Entry 8KFV (X-ray diffraction, 2.19 A resolution); this record covers chains B and C of the 5 polymer chains in the assembly.

Chain B:
Name: Holliday junction resolvase MOC1, chloroplastic
Source organism: Zea mays
UniProt: B4FCI7 (B4FCI7_MAIZE); numbering as in UniProt (aligned over 109-271)
Amino-acid sequence (163 residues; numbered 109 to 271; the number before each row is that of its first residue):
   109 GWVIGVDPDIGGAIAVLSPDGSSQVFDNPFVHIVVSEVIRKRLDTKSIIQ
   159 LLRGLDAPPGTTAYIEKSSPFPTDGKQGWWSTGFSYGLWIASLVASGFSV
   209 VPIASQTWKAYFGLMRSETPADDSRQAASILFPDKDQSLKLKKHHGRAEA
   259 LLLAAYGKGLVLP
Construct notes: engineered mutation Ala229 (Lys in B4FCI7)
Metal / ion sites: Mn2+ site 1: Asp115, Asp117, Glu257; Mn2+ site 2: Asp115, Glu174 (shared with DC26(C) of chain C)
From the paper describing this entry:
  - mutagenesis - D115N, H253A, H253D: decreased catalytic activity
  - mutagenesis - H253K: abolished catalytic activity on HJ

Chain C:
Molecule: 33-nt DNA strand
Sequence (33 nucleotides; numbered 1 to 33; the number before each row is that of its first residue):
     1 CAATCGTGGGAGACCTTTGGTCTCCCTGCAGAT
Disordered / not traced: 15-17
Metal / ion sites: Mn2+: DC26 (shared with Asp115(B), Glu174(B) of chain B)

How chain B and chain C interact:
Residue-residue contacts (39):
  Asp115(B) with DC26(C), phosphate contact
  Asp117(B) with DC26(C), phosphate contact; DT27(C), phosphate contact
  Ile118(B) with DT27(C), hydrogen bond to the phosphate
  Val146(B) with DC29(C), phosphate contact
  Arg148(B) with DG28(C), salt bridge to the phosphate; DC29(C), salt bridge to the phosphate
  Arg150(B) with DG28(C), salt bridge to the phosphate
  Glu174(B) with DC25(C), phosphate contact
  Lys175(B) with DG12(C), phosphate contact; DA13(C), salt bridge to the phosphate
  Ser177(B) with DG10(C), base contact; DC25(C), base contact
  Pro178(B) with DG10(C), base contact; DC25(C), base contact
  Phe179(B) with DG10(C), base contact; DC24(C), base contact; DC25(C), stacking on the base
  Pro180(B) with DG10(C), base contact
  Asp182(B) with DC25(C), hydrogen bond to the base; DC26(C), base contact
  Gln185(B) with DG28(C), sugar contact
  Gly186(B) with DT27(C), sugar contact
  Trp187(B) with DG10(C), sugar contact
  Ser189(B) with DT27(C), phosphate contact; DG28(C), phosphate contact
  Ala212(B) with DG12(C), phosphate contact; DA13(C), sugar contact
  Ser213(B) with DC24(C), sugar contact
  Gln214(B) with DT23(C), hydrogen bond to the base; DC24(C), hydrogen bond to the base
  Thr215(B) with DA13(C), sugar contact
  Lys217(B) with DC24(C), phosphate contact; DC25(C), salt bridge to the phosphate
  Met223(B) with DT23(C), phosphate contact; DC24(C), phosphate contact
  Arg224(B) with DT23(C), salt bridge to the phosphate; DC24(C), hydrogen bond to the phosphate
  Glu257(B) with DC26(C), phosphate contact
Other interface residues (no listed pair), chain B (30 interface residues in all): Ile147, Lys149, Thr190, Leu222, His253
Other interface residues (no listed pair), chain C (11 interface residues in all): DA11

Summary:
The interface between chain B and chain C involves 30 residues on one side and 11 on the other, with 5
hydrogen bonds, 6 salt bridges and 1 aromatic stacking contact. Among the polar pairs are Asp182(B)-DC25(C),
Gln214(B)-DT23(C) and Gln214(B)-DC24(C). From the paper: D115N, H253A and H253D of chain B reduce catalytic
activity; H253K of chain B abolishes catalytic activity on HJ.
Here chain B is Holliday junction resolvase MOC1, chloroplastic (Zea mays) and chain C is a 33-nt DNA strand.
Entry 8KFV (Crystal structure of ZmMOC1 K229A in complex with a nicked Holliday junction soaked in Mn2+ for
...) was determined by X-ray diffraction (same publication as 8KFR, 8KFS, 8KFT, 8KFU and 8KFW).
